PDB entry 5TZP | X-ray diffraction, 1.35 A resolution | chains A and B

# Chain A
Protein: Bcl-2-like protein FPV039
Organism: Fowlpox virus (strain NVSL)
UniProtKB: Q9J5G4 (V039_FOWPN); residues 1-143 here = UniProt positions 1-143
Sequence (148 residues; numbered -4 to 143; the number before each row is that of its first residue; numbers below 1 keep their minus sign (Gly-4 is residue -4)):
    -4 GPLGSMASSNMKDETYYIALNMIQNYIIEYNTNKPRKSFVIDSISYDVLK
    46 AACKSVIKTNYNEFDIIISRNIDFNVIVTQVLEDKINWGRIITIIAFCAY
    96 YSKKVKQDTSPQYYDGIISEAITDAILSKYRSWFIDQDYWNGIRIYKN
Disordered / not traced: -4 to 5
Differences from the reference sequence: expression tag (-4 to 0)
Curated features (UniProtKB/Swiss-Prot):
  - motif: Gln75 to Ala94 (BH1), Ser105 to Ala120 (BH2)

# Chain B
Protein: Bik
UniProtKB: E1C005 (E1C005_CHICK); residues 43-67 here = UniProt positions 43-67
Sequence (25 residues; numbered 43 to 67; the number before each row is that of its first residue):
    43 ISSAIQVGHQLALIGDEFNRAYSRK
Disordered / not traced: 65-67

# How chain A and chain B interact
Residue-residue contacts (31):
  Ala47(A) - Phe60(B)  hydrophobic
  Ser50(A) - Tyr64(B)  hydrogen bond
  Val51(A) - Phe60(B)  hydrophobic
  Asn55(A) - Ile56(B)
  Phe59(A) - Leu53(B)  hydrophobic
  Phe59(A) - Ile56(B)  hydrophobic
  Ile62(A) - Val49(B)  hydrophobic
  Ile62(A) - Leu53(B)  hydrophobic
  Ile72(A) - Val49(B)  hydrophobic
  Ile72(A) - Gly50(B)
  Ile72(A) - Leu53(B)  hydrophobic
  Gln75(A) - Gln48(B)  hydrogen bond
  Gln75(A) - Val49(B)
  Gln75(A) - Gly50(B)  hydrogen bond (side chain-backbone)
  Val76(A) - Gly50(B)
  Val76(A) - Leu53(B)  hydrophobic
  Lys80(A) - Asp58(B)  salt bridge
  Asn82(A) - Asp58(B)  hydrogen bond
  Asn82(A) - Asn61(B)  hydrogen bond
  Gly84(A) - Gly57(B)
  Gly84(A) - Asn61(B)  hydrogen bond (backbone-side chain)
  Arg85(A) - Ala54(B)
  Arg85(A) - Asp58(B)  salt bridge
  Ile87(A) - Phe60(B)  hydrophobic
  Thr88(A) - Leu53(B)
  Thr88(A) - Ile56(B)
  Thr88(A) - Gly57(B)
  Phe92(A) - Leu53(B)  hydrophobic
  Tyr141(A) - Asn61(B)  hydrogen bond
  Tyr141(A) - Tyr64(B)  hydrophobic
  Asn143(A) - Tyr64(B)
Interface residues without a listed pair, chain A (19 interface residues in all): Trp83
Interface residues without a listed pair, chain B (12 interface residues in all): Gln52
From the paper, about this interface:
  - pairs named by the authors: Ser50(A)-Tyr64(B), Gln75(A)-Gln48(B), Tyr141(A)-Asn61(B)
  - interface residues, chain A: Lys80(A), Asn82(A), Arg85(A)
  - interface residues, chain B: Val49(B), Leu53(B), Phe60(B)

# Summary
The interface between chain A and chain B involves 19 residues on one side and 12 on the other; the contacts
include 7 hydrogen bonds and 2 salt bridges. Among the polar pairs are Lys80(A)-Asp58(B), Arg85(A)-Asp58(B)
and Ser50(A)-Tyr64(B). The paper describes contacts between Ser50(A) and Tyr64(B), Gln75(A) and Gln48(B) and
Tyr141(A) and Asn61(B). The paper reports interface residues Lys80(A), Asn82(A) and Val49(B) among others.
Chain A is Bcl-2-like protein FPV039 (Fowlpox virus (strain NVSL)) and chain B is Bik; the structure, Crystal
structure of FPV039:Bik BH3 complex, was determined by X-ray diffraction (same publication as 5TZQ).
